Entry 1L9O (X-ray diffraction, 1.70 A resolution); this record covers chains A and B of the 3 polymer chains in the assembly.

[Chain A (and B)]
Protein: Copper-containing nitrite reductase
From: Alcaligenes faecalis
Notes: EC 1.7.99.3; chain B of this document is another copy of the same molecule, construct and numbering; everything in this record applies to it too
UniProtKB: P38501 (NIR_ALCFA); residues 4-340 here correspond to UniProt positions 40-376 (UniProt number = residue number + 36)
Chain sequence (341 residues; row label = number of the first residue in the row):
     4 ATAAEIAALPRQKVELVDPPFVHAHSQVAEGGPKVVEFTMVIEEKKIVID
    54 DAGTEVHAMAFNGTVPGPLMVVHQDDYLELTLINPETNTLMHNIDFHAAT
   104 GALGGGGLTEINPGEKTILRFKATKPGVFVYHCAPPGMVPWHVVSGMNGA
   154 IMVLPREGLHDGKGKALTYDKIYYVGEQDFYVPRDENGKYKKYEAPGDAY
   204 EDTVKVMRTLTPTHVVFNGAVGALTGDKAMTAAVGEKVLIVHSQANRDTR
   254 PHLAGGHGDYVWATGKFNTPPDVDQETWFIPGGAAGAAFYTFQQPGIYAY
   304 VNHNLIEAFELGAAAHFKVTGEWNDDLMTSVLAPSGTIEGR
Disordered / not traced: 340-344
Sequence notes: engineered mutation A257 (Ile293 in P38501); cloning artifact (341-344)
Metal / ion sites: Cu ion site 1: H95, C136, H145, M150; Cu ion site 2: H100, H135 (together with nitrite ion) (shared with H306(B) of chain B); Cu ion site 3: H306 (together with nitrite ion) (shared with 2 residues of chain C)
Ligand contacts:
  - nitrite ion (NO2), molecule 1: D98, H100, H135
  - nitrite ion (NO2), molecule 2: H255, A257, V304, H306, L308
Swiss-Prot annotation at these positions:
  - binding site (Cu cation): H95, H100, H135, C136, H145, M150, H306
What the authors report for this chain:
  - binding site for nitrite ion: D98, A257
  - conformationally variable residues (side-chain flip): D98, H255, Y301 to Y303
  - contacts within the chain: H255-A257
  - catalytic residues: D98, H255 (citing earlier work)

[Chain A / chain B interface]
Pairs across the interface - 112 pairs, chain A then chain B:
  A4(A) - D329(B)
  I9(A) - D329(B)
  Y80(A) - D329(B)  hydrogen bond
  E82(A) - V334(B)
  H100(A) - H255(B)  hydrogen bond
  H100(A) - H260(B)  hydrogen bond (backbone-side chain)
  H100(A) - E279(B)  salt bridge
  H100(A) - H306(B)  hydrogen bond
  A101(A) - H260(B)
  A102(A) - G258(B)
  A102(A) - H260(B)
  A102(A) - M331(B)  hydrophobic
  T103(A) - G258(B)
  T103(A) - H260(B)
  T103(A) - Y293(B)
  T103(A) - Q297(B)  hydrogen bond (backbone-side chain)
  T103(A) - M331(B)
  G104(A) - G258(B)  hydrogen bond (backbone-backbone)
  G104(A) - Q297(B)
  G104(A) - W326(B)
  G104(A) - M331(B)
  A105(A) - W326(B)  hydrophobic
  L106(A) - A257(B)
  L106(A) - G258(B)
  L106(A) - I300(B)
  L106(A) - Y301(B)  hydrophobic
  L106(A) - A302(B)
  G107(A) - G258(B)
  G107(A) - M331(B)
  G108(A) - M331(B)
  L111(A) - M331(B)  hydrophobic
  L111(A) - P337(B)
  E113(A) - P337(B)
  I114(A) - P337(B)  hydrophobic
  G117(A) - G339(B)
  E118(A) - P337(B)
  E118(A) - S338(B)
  K119(A) - A336(B)
  K119(A) - P337(B)
  K119(A) - S338(B)  hydrogen bond (backbone-backbone)
  T120(A) - L335(B)  hydrogen bond (side chain-backbone)
  T120(A) - A336(B)
  T120(A) - P337(B)
  I121(A) - S333(B)
  I121(A) - V334(B)  hydrogen bond (backbone-backbone)
  I121(A) - L335(B)  hydrogen bond (backbone-backbone)
  L122(A) - M331(B)  hydrophobic
  L122(A) - T332(B)
  R123(A) - D328(B)  hydrogen bond (side chain-backbone)
  R123(A) - M331(B)
  R123(A) - T332(B)  hydrogen bond (backbone-backbone)
  R123(A) - V334(B)
  F124(A) - L330(B)
  K125(A) - D329(B)
  K125(A) - L330(B)  hydrogen bond (backbone-backbone)
  T127(A) - L330(B)
  K128(A) - H260(B)
  K128(A) - D262(B)  salt bridge
  K128(A) - D277(B)  salt bridge
  P129(A) - D277(B)
  V131(A) - E279(B)
  F132(A) - E279(B)
  V133(A) - E279(B)  hydrogen bond (backbone-side chain)
  H135(A) - H306(B)  hydrogen bond
  V142(A) - L308(B)  hydrophobic
  V142(A) - F312(B)  hydrophobic
  P143(A) - L308(B)
  P143(A) - I309(B)
  P143(A) - F312(B)
  P143(A) - E313(B)
  V146(A) - L308(B)  hydrophobic
  Y184(A) - I309(B)
  V207(A) - E313(B)
  M210(A) - I309(B)
  R211(A) - T214(B)
  R211(A) - E313(B)  salt bridge
  R211(A) - L314(B)
  T212(A) - T214(B)
  L213(A) - R250(B)
  L213(A) - I309(B)  hydrophobic
  L213(A) - E310(B)
  L213(A) - L314(B)  hydrophobic
  A248(A) - H306(B)  hydrogen bond (backbone-side chain)
  A248(A) - L308(B)
  N249(A) - H306(B)
  N249(A) - N307(B)  hydrogen bond (backbone-side chain)
  N249(A) - L308(B)  hydrogen bond (side chain-backbone)
  N249(A) - I309(B)
  D251(A) - R253(B)  salt bridge
  D251(A) - F282(B)
  T267(A) - D275(B)
  T267(A) - Q278(B)  hydrogen bond
  K269(A) - V276(B)
  K269(A) - D277(B)
  K269(A) - Q278(B)
  K269(A) - E279(B)  salt bridge
  N271(A) - V276(B)
  N271(A) - D277(B)  hydrogen bond
  T272(A) - D275(B)
  T272(A) - V276(B)  hydrogen bond (side chain-backbone)
  T272(A) - Q278(B)  hydrogen bond
  F282(A) - F282(B)  hydrophobic
  P284(A) - T280(B)
  P284(A) - F282(B)  hydrophobic
  G285(A) - R253(B)
  G285(A) - T280(B)
  G285(A) - H306(B)
  G286(A) - E279(B)
  G286(A) - T280(B)  hydrogen bond (backbone-side chain)
  G286(A) - H306(B)
  A287(A) - E279(B)
  A288(A) - E279(B)  hydrogen bond (backbone-side chain)
Other interface residues (no listed pair), chain A (56 interface residues in all): D98, T112
Other interface residues (no listed pair), chain B (44 interface residues in all): P215, T216, Q296

[Summary]
Chain A and chain B form an interface of 56 and 44 residues respectively, with 24 hydrogen bonds and 6 salt
bridges. Polar contacts include H100(A)-E279(B), K128(A)-D262(B) and K128(A)-D277(B). Bound to chain A:
nitrite ion. From the paper: catalytic residues D98(A) and H255(A); a binding site for nitrite ion at D98(A)
and A257(A).
Both chains are Copper-containing nitrite reductase (Alcaligenes faecalis). Entry 1L9O (Crystal structure of
nitrite soaked I257A variant of the copper-containing nitrite reductase from alcaligenes faecalis) was
determined by X-ray diffraction together with 1L9P, 1L9Q, 1L9R, 1L9S and 1L9T from the same study.
